Entry 6ORQ (electron microscopy, 4.40 A resolution (low resolution: residue-level contacts below are approximate; hydrogen-bond / salt-bridge calls are withheld)); this record covers chains C and F of the 12 polymer chains in the assembly.

== Chain C (and F) ==
Name: RC1 variant of HIV-1 Env glycoprotein gp41
Organism: Human immunodeficiency virus 1
Notes: chain F of this document is another copy of the same molecule, construct and numbering; everything in this record applies to it too
Sequence (148 residues; each row starts with the number of its first residue):
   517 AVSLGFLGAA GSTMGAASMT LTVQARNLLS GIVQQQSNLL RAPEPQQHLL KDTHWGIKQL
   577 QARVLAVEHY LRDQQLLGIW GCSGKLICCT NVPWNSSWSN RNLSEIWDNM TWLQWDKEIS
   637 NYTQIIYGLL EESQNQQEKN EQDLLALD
Unresolved in the structure: 517, 547-569
Cystine bridges: C598-C604
Glycans and other covalent adducts: N-acetylglucosamine (NAG) linked to N611, N618, N637

== Chain C / chain F interface ==
Residue-residue contacts (12; chain C residue first):
  L576(C) - L576(F)
  Q577(C) - L576(F)
  L587(C) - L545(F)
  L587(C) - V583(F)
  L587(C) - Y586(F)
  L587(C) - L587(F)
  Q591(C) - Y586(F)
  G594(C) - G600(F)
  S599(C) - S599(F)
  E647(C) - T538(F)
  Q652(C) - M535(F)
  Q652(C) - T538(F)
Interface residues without a listed pair, chain C (11 interface residues in all): V580, I595, K655
Interface residues without a listed pair, chain F (12 interface residues in all): S534, A541, V580

== Overview ==
Chain C and chain F form an interface of 11 and 12 residues respectively. Covalently linked
N-acetylglucosamine: at N611(C), N618(C) and N637(C).
Both chains are RC1 variant of HIV-1 Env glycoprotein gp41 (Human immunodeficiency virus 1). Entry 6ORQ
(Modified BG505 SOSIP-based immunogen RC1 in complex with the elicited V3-glycan patch antibody Ab275MUR) was
determined by electron microscopy together with 6ORN and 6ORP from the same study.
